Entry 6QG3 (electron microscopy, 9.40 A resolution (very low resolution: no residue pairs are listed; an interface is given only as per-side residue counts)); this record covers chains D and J of the 16 polymer chains in the assembly.

== Chain D ==
Molecule: Translation initiation factor eIF-2B subunit beta
Source organism: Saccharomyces cerevisiae (strain ATCC 204508 / S288c)
Reference sequence: P32502 (EI2BB_YEAST); residues 1-381 here = UniProt positions 1-381
Amino-acid sequence (381 residues; numbered 1 to 381; the number before each row is that of its first residue):
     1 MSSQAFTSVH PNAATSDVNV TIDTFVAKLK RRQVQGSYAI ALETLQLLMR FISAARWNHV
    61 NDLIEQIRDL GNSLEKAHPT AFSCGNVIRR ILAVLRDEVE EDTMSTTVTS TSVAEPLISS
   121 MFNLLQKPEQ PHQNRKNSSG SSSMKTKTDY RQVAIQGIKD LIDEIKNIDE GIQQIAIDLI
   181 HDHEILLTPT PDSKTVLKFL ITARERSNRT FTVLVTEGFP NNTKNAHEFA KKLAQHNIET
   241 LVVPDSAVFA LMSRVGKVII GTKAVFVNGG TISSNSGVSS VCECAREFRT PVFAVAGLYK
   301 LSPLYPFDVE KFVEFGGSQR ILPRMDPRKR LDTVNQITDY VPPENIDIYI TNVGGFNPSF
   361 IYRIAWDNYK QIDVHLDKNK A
Disordered / not traced: 1-9, 109-112, 129-146, 377-381

== Chain J ==
Molecule: Translation initiation factor eIF-2B subunit epsilon
Source organism: Saccharomyces cerevisiae (strain ATCC 204508 / S288c)
Reference sequence: P32501 (EI2BE_YEAST); residues 1-712 here = UniProt positions 1-712
Amino-acid sequence (712 residues; numbered 1 to 712; the number before each row is that of its first residue):
     1 MAGKKGQKKS GLGNHGKNSD MDVEDRLQAV VLTDSYETRF MPLTAVKPRC LLPLANVPLI
    61 EYTLEFLAKA GVHEVFLICS SHANQINDYI ENSKWNLPWS PFKITTIMSP EARCTGDVMR
   121 DLDNRGIITG DFILVSGDVL TNIDFSKMLE FHKKMHLQDK DHISTMCLSK ASTYPKTRTI
   181 EPAAFVLDKS TSRCIYYQDL PLPSSREKTS IQIDPELLDN VDEFVIRNDL IDCRIDICTS
   241 HVPLIFQENF DYQSLRTDFV KGVISSDILG KHIYAYLTDE YAVRVESWQT YDTISQDFLG
   301 RWCYPLVLDS NIQDDQTYSY ESRHIYKEKD VVLAQSCKIG KCTAIGSGTK IGEGTKIENS
   361 VIGRNCQIGE NIRIKNSFIW DDCIIGNNSI IDHSLIASNA TLGSNVRLND GCIIGFNVKI
   421 DDNMDLDRNT KISASPLKNA GSRMYDNESN EQFDQDLDDQ TLAVSIVGDK GVGYIYESEV
   481 SDDEDSSTEA CKEINTLSNQ LDELYLSDDS ISSATKKTKK RRTMSVNSIY TDREEIDSEF
   541 EDEDFEKEGI ATVERAMENN HDLDTALLEL NTLRMSMNVT YHEVRIATIT ALLRRVYHFI
   601 ATQTLGPKDA VVKVFNQWGL LFKRQAFDEE EYIDLMNIIM EKIVEQSFDK PDLILFSALV
   661 SLYDNDIIEE DVIYKWWDNV STDPRYDEVK KLTVKWVEWL QNADEESSSE EE
Disordered / not traced: 1-23, 437-454, 473-712
Curated features (UniProtKB/Swiss-Prot):
  - modified residue (Phosphoserine): Ser478, Ser481, Ser507, Ser525, Ser538, Ser707
  - mutagenesis: Thr552 (T552I: Reduced exchange activity), Glu569 (E569A: Lethal), Ser576 (S576N: Reduced exchange activity), Leu655 to Trp677 (Abolishes binding to SUI3), Trp696 to Glu706 (Abolishes binding to SUI3; probably impairs the conversion of eIF-2-GDP to eIF-2-GTP)

== Interface between chain D and chain J ==
At this resolution (9 A) residue pairs are not listed: 26 residues of chain D and 24 of chain J lie at the interface.

== Overview ==
26 residues of chain D face 24 of chain J across their interface. UniProt lists 14 mutagenesis sites on chain
J.
Chain D is Translation initiation factor eIF-2B subunit beta and chain J is Translation initiation factor
eIF-2B subunit epsilon, both from Saccharomyces cerevisiae (strain ATCC 204508 / S288c); the structure,
Structure of eIF2B-eIF2 (phosphorylated at Ser51) complex (model B), was determined by electron microscopy
(same publication as 6QG0, 6QG1, 6QG2, 6QG5 and 6QG6).
